Entry 6RE6 (electron microscopy, 3.40 A resolution); this record covers chains 1 and 5 of the 31 polymer chains in the assembly.

[Chain 1]
Name: ATP synthase associated protein ASA1
Organism: Polytomella sp. Pringsheim 198.80
UniProt: Q85JD5 (Q85JD5_9CHLO); residues 1-618 here = UniProt positions 1-618
Amino-acid sequence (618 residues; numbered 1 to 618; the number before each row is that of its first residue):
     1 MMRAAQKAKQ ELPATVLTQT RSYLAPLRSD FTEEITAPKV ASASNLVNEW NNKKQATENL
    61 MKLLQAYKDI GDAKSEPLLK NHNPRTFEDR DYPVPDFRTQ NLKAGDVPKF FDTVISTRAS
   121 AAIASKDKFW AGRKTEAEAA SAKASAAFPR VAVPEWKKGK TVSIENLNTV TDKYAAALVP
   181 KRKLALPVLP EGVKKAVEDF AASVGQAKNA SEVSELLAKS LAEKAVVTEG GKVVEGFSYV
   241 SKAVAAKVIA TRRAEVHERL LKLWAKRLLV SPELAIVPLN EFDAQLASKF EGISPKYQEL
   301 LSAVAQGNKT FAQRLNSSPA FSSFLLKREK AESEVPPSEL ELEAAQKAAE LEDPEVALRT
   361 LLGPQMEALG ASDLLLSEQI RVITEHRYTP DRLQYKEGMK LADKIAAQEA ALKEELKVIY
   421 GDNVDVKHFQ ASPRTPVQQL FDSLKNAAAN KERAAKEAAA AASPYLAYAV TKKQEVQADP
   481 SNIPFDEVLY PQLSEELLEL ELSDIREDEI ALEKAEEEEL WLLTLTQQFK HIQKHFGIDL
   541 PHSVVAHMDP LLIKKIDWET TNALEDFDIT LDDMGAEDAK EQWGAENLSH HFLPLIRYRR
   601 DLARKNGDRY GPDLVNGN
Unresolved in the structure: 1-22, 618

[Chain 5]
Name: Mitochondrial F1F0 ATP synthase associated 14 kDa protein
Organism: Polytomella sp. Pringsheim 198.80
UniProt: A0A024FSR7 (A0A024FSR7_9CHLO); residue numbers follow UniProt; this construct covers 1-123
Amino-acid sequence (123 residues; numbered 1 to 123; the number before each row is that of its first residue):
     1 MKLLPESLQQ EAATAAVVAS WVLWHLDTQL LPTIMREHKL HACWAAAAKR YNEKLFKLNP
    61 SYDRVLSLPA VSKNQVLENV FHTAPKAPVE HLEKMVSANS KVYDALNLQS KRVLIWQVKP
   121 ALF

[Interface between chain 1 and chain 5]
Residue-residue contacts - 150 pairs, chain 1 then chain 5:
  L79(1) - V80(5)  hydrophobic
  H82(1) - N79(5)
  H82(1) - H82(5)
  N83(1) - V76(5)
  P84(1) - V71(5)  hydrophobic
  P84(1) - N79(5)
  R85(1) - P69(5)
  R85(1) - V71(5)  hydrogen bond (side chain-backbone)
  R85(1) - S72(5)
  R85(1) - K73(5)
  R85(1) - V76(5)
  E88(1) - P69(5)
  E88(1) - A70(5)  hydrogen bond (side chain-backbone)
  E88(1) - V71(5)
  R90(1) - S67(5)  hydrogen bond (side chain-backbone)
  R90(1) - L68(5)  hydrogen bond (side chain-backbone)
  R90(1) - P69(5)
  V94(1) - L66(5)
  P95(1) - L66(5)
  D96(1) - D63(5)
  F97(1) - F56(5)  hydrophobic
  F97(1) - Y62(5)  hydrophobic
  R98(1) - F56(5)  hydrogen bond (side chain-backbone)
  R98(1) - K57(5)
  R98(1) - N59(5)  hydrogen bond (side chain-backbone)
  R98(1) - Y62(5)
  F111(1) - Y62(5)
  F111(1) - D63(5)
  F111(1) - V65(5)  hydrophobic
  F111(1) - L66(5)  hydrophobic
  V114(1) - L66(5)  hydrophobic
  I115(1) - V65(5)
  I115(1) - L66(5)  hydrophobic
  I115(1) - A70(5)
  R118(1) - L66(5)  hydrogen bond (side chain-backbone)
  R118(1) - L68(5)  hydrogen bond (side chain-backbone)
  R118(1) - A70(5)
  A119(1) - A70(5)
  A122(1) - V71(5)  hydrophobic
  I123(1) - Q75(5)
  V151(1) - H91(5)
  V151(1) - M95(5)  hydrophobic
  V153(1) - M95(5)  hydrophobic
  P154(1) - N99(5)
  W156(1) - L106(5)
  T161(1) - L106(5)
  T161(1) - N107(5)
  T161(1) - L108(5)
  V162(1) - V102(5)
  V162(1) - L106(5)  hydrogen bond (backbone-backbone)
  V162(1) - N107(5)
  S163(1) - N107(5)
  I164(1) - Y103(5)  hydrophobic
  I164(1) - N107(5)  hydrogen bond (backbone-side chain)
  L167(1) - N99(5)
  L167(1) - Y103(5)  hydrophobic
  V170(1) - N99(5)
  Y174(1) - H91(5)
  Y174(1) - L92(5)  hydrophobic
  Y174(1) - M95(5)
  Y174(1) - N99(5)  hydrogen bond
  A175(1) - L92(5)
  L178(1) - P88(5)
  L178(1) - V89(5)
  F282(1) - Y62(5)  hydrophobic
  L286(1) - Y62(5)  hydrophobic
  A287(1) - F56(5)
  S288(1) - F56(5)
  K289(1) - E53(5)
  F290(1) - N52(5)
  F290(1) - E53(5)  hydrogen bond (backbone-side chain)
  F290(1) - F56(5)  hydrophobic
  E291(1) - E53(5)
  I293(1) - F56(5)  hydrophobic
  E397(1) - S72(5)  hydrogen bond
  E397(1) - N74(5)  hydrogen bond
  E397(1) - Q75(5)
  K400(1) - N74(5)
  L401(1) - N74(5)
  L401(1) - L77(5)  hydrophobic
  K404(1) - N74(5)  hydrogen bond
  K404(1) - E78(5)  salt bridge
  S463(1) - Y103(5)
  S463(1) - D104(5)
  P464(1) - Y103(5)
  Y465(1) - V96(5)
  Y465(1) - N99(5)
  Y465(1) - S100(5)
  Y465(1) - Y103(5)  hydrophobic
  L466(1) - S100(5)
  A469(1) - V96(5)  hydrophobic
  K473(1) - L92(5)
  Q477(1) - V89(5)
  L497(1) - F81(5)  hydrophobic
  L500(1) - K73(5)  hydrogen bond (backbone-side chain)
  E501(1) - K73(5)
  D504(1) - K73(5)
  E507(1) - L68(5)
  E507(1) - P69(5)
  A511(1) - L68(5)  hydrophobic
  K514(1) - R64(5)  hydrogen bond (backbone-side chain)
  K514(1) - S67(5)  hydrogen bond
  W521(1) - L55(5)  hydrophobic
  L522(1) - L55(5)  hydrophobic
  L525(1) - Y51(5)
  L525(1) - L55(5)  hydrophobic
  F529(1) - W44(5)  hydrophobic
  F536(1) - E37(5)
  F536(1) - L40(5)  hydrophobic
  H542(1) - T33(5)
  H542(1) - R36(5)
  H542(1) - E37(5)
  V545(1) - L40(5)  hydrophobic
  L552(1) - L40(5)  hydrophobic
  I553(1) - R36(5)
  I556(1) - M35(5)
  I556(1) - R36(5)
  I556(1) - K39(5)
  I556(1) - L40(5)
  D557(1) - R36(5)  salt bridge
  E559(1) - K39(5)  salt bridge
  T560(1) - M35(5)
  L564(1) - K39(5)  hydrogen bond (backbone-side chain)
  E565(1) - M35(5)
  E565(1) - K39(5)
  D568(1) - H38(5)  salt bridge
  D568(1) - K39(5)
  D568(1) - A42(5)
  K580(1) - A46(5)
  E581(1) - A46(5)
  E581(1) - R50(5)
  W583(1) - A42(5)  hydrophobic
  W583(1) - C43(5)  hydrophobic
  G584(1) - C43(5)
  G584(1) - A47(5)
  A585(1) - A47(5)
  A585(1) - R50(5)
  N587(1) - C43(5)  hydrogen bond
  L588(1) - C43(5)
  L588(1) - W44(5)  hydrophobic
  L588(1) - A47(5)  hydrophobic
  L588(1) - Y51(5)
  H591(1) - W44(5)
  H591(1) - Y51(5)  hydrogen bond
  F592(1) - Y51(5)  hydrophobic
  F592(1) - K54(5)
  F592(1) - L55(5)  hydrophobic
  F592(1) - L58(5)  hydrophobic
  L595(1) - L58(5)  hydrophobic
  R599(1) - L58(5)  hydrogen bond (side chain-backbone)
Interface residues without a listed pair, chain 1 (95 interface residues in all): K126, A152, T171, D283, Q408, A515, E518, I532, F567, Q582
Interface residues without a listed pair, chain 5 (62 interface residues in all): L31, P32, H41, P60, I115

[Overview]
Chain 1 and chain 5 form an interface of 95 and 62 residues respectively, with 22 hydrogen bonds and 4 salt
bridges. Among the polar pairs are K404(1)-E78(5), D557(1)-R36(5) and E559(1)-K39(5).
Here chain 1 is ATP synthase associated protein ASA1 and chain 5 is Mitochondrial F1F0 ATP synthase associated
14 kDa protein, both from Polytomella sp. Pringsheim 198.80. Entry 6RE6 (Cryo-EM structure of Polytomella
F-ATP synthase, Rotary substate 2C, monomer-masked refinement) was determined by electron microscopy together
with 6RD4, 6RD5, 6RD6, 6RD7, 6RD8, 6RD9 and 46 further entries from the same study.
